8VIW - chains C and D of the 4 polymer chains in the assembly; structure by electron microscopy, 3.30 A resolution.

[Chain C (and D)]
Name: Heparosan synthase B
From: Pasteurella multocida
Notes: chain D of this document is another copy of the same molecule, construct and numbering; everything in this record applies to it too
Reference sequence: Q5SGE1 (Q5SGE1_PASMD); residue numbers follow UniProt; this construct covers 98-651
Sequence (559 residues; each row starts with the number of its first residue):
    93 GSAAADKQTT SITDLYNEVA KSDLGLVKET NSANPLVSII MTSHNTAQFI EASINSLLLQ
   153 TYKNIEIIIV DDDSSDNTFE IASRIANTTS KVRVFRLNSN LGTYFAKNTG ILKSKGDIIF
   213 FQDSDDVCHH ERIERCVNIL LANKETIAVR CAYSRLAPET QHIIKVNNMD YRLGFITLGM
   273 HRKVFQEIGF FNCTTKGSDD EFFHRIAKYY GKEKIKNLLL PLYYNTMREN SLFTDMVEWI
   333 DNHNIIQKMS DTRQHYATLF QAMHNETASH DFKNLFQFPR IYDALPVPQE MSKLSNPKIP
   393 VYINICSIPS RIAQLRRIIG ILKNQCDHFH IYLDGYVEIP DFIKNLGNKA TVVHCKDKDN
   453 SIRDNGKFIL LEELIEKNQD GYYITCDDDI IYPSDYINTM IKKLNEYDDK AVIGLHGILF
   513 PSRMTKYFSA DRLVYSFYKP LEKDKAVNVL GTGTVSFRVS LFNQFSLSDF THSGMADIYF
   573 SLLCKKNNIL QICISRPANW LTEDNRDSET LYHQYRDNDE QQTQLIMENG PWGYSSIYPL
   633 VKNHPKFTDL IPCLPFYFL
Not modelled in the structure: 93-100, 119-124
Differences from the reference sequence: expression tag (93-97)
Ion coordination: Mn2+ site 1: D217 (together with UDP); Mn2+ site 2: D481 (together with UDP)
Ligand contacts:
  - UDP (uridine-5'-diphosphate), molecule 1: T134, S135, H136, T138, D164, N192, G194, T195, D215, S216, D217, R247, N317, T318, R320, S323, L324, F325, K385
  - UDP, molecule 2: C398, S399, I400, R403, D426, R455, D456, D479, D480, D481, E601, T602, L603, Y604

[Chain C / chain D interface]
Pairs across the interface - 60 pairs, chain C then chain D:
  I104(C) - F648(D)  hydrophobic
  Y108(C) - Y649(D)
  Q140(C) - C645(D)  hydrogen bond (backbone-side chain)
  F141(C) - C645(D)  hydrophobic
  F141(C) - L646(D)  hydrophobic
  E143(C) - K537(D)  salt bridge
  A144(C) - Y649(D)  hydrogen bond (backbone-side chain)
  N147(C) - L525(D)
  N147(C) - Y649(D)
  S148(C) - Y649(D)
  L150(C) - L525(D)  hydrophobic
  L151(C) - P513(D)
  L151(C) - R515(D)  hydrogen bond (backbone-side chain)
  L151(C) - D523(D)
  L151(C) - F650(D)  hydrophobic
  K155(C) - D523(D)  salt bridge
  E172(C) - E534(D)
  I173(C) - E534(D)
  R176(C) - Y527(D)
  R176(C) - P532(D)
  R176(C) - L533(D)
  R176(C) - E534(D)  salt bridge
  N179(C) - K531(D)
  T180(C) - V526(D)
  K183(C) - A522(D)
  V219(C) - L646(D)  hydrophobic
  V219(C) - F648(D)  hydrophobic
  H222(C) - R515(D)
  Q253(C) - P647(D)
  Q253(C) - F648(D)
  T318(C) - L646(D)
  R515(C) - L151(D)  hydrogen bond (side chain-backbone)
  R515(C) - H222(D)
  A522(C) - K183(D)
  D523(C) - L151(D)
  D523(C) - K155(D)  salt bridge
  L525(C) - N147(D)
  L525(C) - L150(D)  hydrophobic
  V526(C) - T180(D)
  Y527(C) - R176(D)
  K531(C) - N179(D)
  P532(C) - R176(D)
  L533(C) - R176(D)
  E534(C) - E172(D)
  E534(C) - I173(D)
  E534(C) - R176(D)  salt bridge
  K537(C) - E143(D)  salt bridge
  C645(C) - Q140(D)  hydrogen bond (side chain-backbone)
  C645(C) - F141(D)  hydrophobic
  L646(C) - F141(D)  hydrophobic
  L646(C) - V219(D)  hydrophobic
  L646(C) - T318(D)
  P647(C) - Q253(D)
  F648(C) - I104(D)  hydrophobic
  F648(C) - V219(D)  hydrophobic
  F648(C) - Q253(D)
  Y649(C) - Y108(D)
  Y649(C) - A144(D)  hydrogen bond (side chain-backbone)
  Y649(C) - N147(D)
  Y649(C) - S148(D)
Other interface residues (no listed pair), chain C (43 interface residues in all): T153, N169, L248, P250, P513, F650
Other interface residues (no listed pair), chain D (42 interface residues in all): N169, L248, P250

[Overview]
43 residues of chain C and 42 residues of chain D are in contact, with 6 hydrogen bonds and 6 salt bridges.
Polar pairs include E143(C)-K537(D), K155(C)-D523(D) and R176(C)-E534(D). Chain C binds UDP.
Chain C and chain D are both Heparosan synthase B (Pasteurella multocida); the structure, Cryo-EM structure of
heparosan synthase 2 from Pasteurella multocida with polysaccharide in the GlcNAc-T active site, was
determined by electron microscopy, deposited together with 8VH7.
